PDB entry 8XKR | electron microscopy, 3.53 A resolution | chains D and A of the 6 polymer chains in the assembly

[Chain D]
Protein: Insulin-like growth factor I
Organism: Homo sapiens
UniProtKB: P05019 (IGF1_HUMAN); residues -47 to 147 here correspond to UniProt positions 1-195 (UniProt number = residue number + 48)
Sequence (195 residues; numbered -47 to 147; the number before each row is that of its first residue; numbers below 1 keep their minus sign (Met-47 is residue -47)):
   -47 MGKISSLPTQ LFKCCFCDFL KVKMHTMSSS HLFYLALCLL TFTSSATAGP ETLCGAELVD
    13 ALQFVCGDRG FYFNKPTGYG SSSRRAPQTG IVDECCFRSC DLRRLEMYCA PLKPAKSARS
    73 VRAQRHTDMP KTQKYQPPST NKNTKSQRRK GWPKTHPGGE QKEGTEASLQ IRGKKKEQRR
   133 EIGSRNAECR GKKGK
Unresolved in the structure: -47 to 3, 18-40, 60-147
Cystine bridges: Cys6-Cys48, Cys47-Cys52

[Chain A]
Protein: Isoform Short of Insulin receptor
Organism: Homo sapiens
UniProtKB: P06213 (INSR_HUMAN), isoform P06213-2; numbering as in UniProt (aligned over 1-1370)
Sequence (1370 residues; numbered 1 to 1370; the number before each row is that of its first residue):
     1 MATGGRRGAA AAPLLVAVAA LLLGAAGHLY PGEVCPGMDI RNNLTRLHEL ENCSVIEGHL
    61 QILLMFKTRP EDFRDLSFPK LIMITDYLLL FRVYGLESLK DLFPNLTVIR GSRLFFNYAL
   121 VIFEMVHLKE LGLYNLMNIT RGSVRIEKNN ELCYLATIDW SRILDSVEDN YIVLNKDDNE
   181 ECGDICPGTA KGKTNCPATV INGQFVERCW THSHCQKVCP TICKSHGCTA EGLCCHSECL
   241 GNCSQPDDPT KCVACRNFYL DGRCVETCPP PYYHFQDWRC VNFSFCQDLH HKCKNSRRQG
   301 CHQYVIHNNK CIPECPSGYT MNSSNLLCTP CLGPCPKVCH LLEGEKTIDS VTSAQELRGC
   361 TVINGSLIIN IRGGNNLAAE LEANLGLIEE ISGYLKIRRS YALVSLSFFR KLRLIRGETL
   421 EIGNYSFYAL DNQNLRQLWD WSKHNLTITQ GKLFFHYNPK LCLSEIHKME EVSGTKGRQE
   481 RNDIALKTNG DQASCENELL KFSYIRTSFD KILLRWEPYW PPDFRDLLGF MLFYKEAPYQ
   541 NVTEFDGQDA CGSNSWTVVD IDPPLRSNDP KSQNHPGWLM RGLKPWTQYA IFVKTLVTFS
   601 DERRTYGAKS DIIYVQTDAT NPSVPLDPIS VSNSSSQIIL KWKPPSDPNG NITHYLVFWE
   661 RQAEDSELFE LDYCLKGLKL PSRTWSPPFE SEDSQKHNQS EYEDSAGECC SCPKTDSQIL
   721 KELEESSFRK TFEDYLHNVV FVPRPSRKRR SLGDVGNVTV AVPTVAAFPN TSSTSVPTSP
   781 EEHRPFEKVV NKESLVISGL RHFTGYRIEL QACNQDTPEE RCSVAAYVSA RTMPEAKADD
   841 IVGPVTHEIF ENNVVHLMWQ EPKEPNGLIV LYEVSYRRYG DEELHLCVSR KHFALERGCR
   901 LRGLSPGNYS VRIRATSLAG NGSWTEPTYF YVTDYLDVPS NIAKIIIGPL IFVFLFSVVI
   961 GSIYLFLRKR QPDGPLGPLY ASSNPEYLSA SDVFPCSVYV PDEWEVSREK ITLLRELGQG
  1021 SFGMVYEGNA RDIIKGEAET RVAVKTVNES ASLRERIEFL NEASVMKGFT CHHVVRLLGV
  1081 VSKGQPTLVV MELMAHGDLK SYLRSLRPEA ENNPGRPPPT LQEMIQMAAE IADGMAYLNA
  1141 KKFVHRDLAA RNCMVAHDFT VKIGDFGMTR DIYETDYYRK GGKGLLPVRW MAPESLKDGV
  1201 FTTSSDMWSF GVVLWEITSL AEQPYQGLSN EQVLKFVMDG GYLDQPDNCP ERVTDLMRMC
  1261 WQFNPKMRPT FLEIVNLLKD DLHPSFPEVS FFHSEENKAP ESEELEMEFE DMENVPLDRS
  1321 SHCQREEAGG RDGGSSLGFK RSYEEHIPYT HMNGGKKNGR ILTLPRSNPS
Unresolved in the structure: 1-30, 41, 108, 135, 185, 274, 481-482, 593, 643, 680-719, 745-784, 802, 838, 918, 936-1370
Swiss-Prot annotation at these positions:
  - region: Glu733 to Phe741 (Insulin-binding), Tyr999 (Important for interaction with IRS1, SHC1 and STAT5B)
  - site: Phe66 (Insulin-binding)
  - modified residue: Ser400 (Phosphoserine), Tyr401 (Phosphotyrosine), Ser407 (Phosphoserine), Tyr999 (Phosphotyrosine)
  - glycosylation (N-linked (GlcNAc...) asparagine): Asn43, Asn52, Asn105, Asn138, Asn242, Asn282, Asn322, Asn364, Asn424, Asn445, Asn541, Asn633, Asn651, Asn698
Cystine bridges: Cys35-Cys53, Cys153-Cys182, Cys186-Cys209, Cys219-Cys228, Cys223-Cys234, Cys235-Cys243, Cys239-Cys252, Cys268-Cys280, Cys286-Cys311, Cys293-Cys301, Cys315-Cys328, Cys339-Cys360, Cys462-Cys495, Cys674-Cys887, Cys813-Cys822

[Chain D / chain A interface]
Residue-residue contacts - 6 pairs, chain D then chain A:
  Gln15(D) with Leu64(A); Phe91(A); Arg92(A), hydrogen bond
  Phe16(D) with Lys67(A)
  Val17(D) with Lys67(A)
  Glu58(D) with Asn42(A), hydrogen bond (backbone-side chain)
Also at the interface, not in a pair above, chain D (6 interface residues in all): Leu14, Met59

[In short]
The interface between chain D and chain A involves 6 residues on one side and 5 on the other, with 2 hydrogen
bonds. Polar contacts include Gln15(D)-Arg92(A) and Glu58(D)-Asn42(A).
Chain D is Insulin-like growth factor I and chain A is Isoform Short of Insulin receptor, both from Homo
sapiens; the structure, Cryo-EM structure of human insulin receptor bound to 4 IGF-I, conformation 2, was
determined by electron microscopy.
